Entry 5X80 (X-ray diffraction, 2.40 A resolution); this record covers chains A and B.

[Chain A (and B)]
Molecule: Uncharacterized HTH-type transcriptional regulator Rv2887
Organism: Mycobacterium tuberculosis H37Rv
Notes: chain B of this document is another copy of the same molecule, construct and numbering; everything in this record applies to it too
UniProtKB: P9WME9 (Y2887_MYCTU); residues 1-139 here = UniProt positions 1-139
Chain sequence (160 residues; numbered -20 to 139; the number before each row is that of its first residue; numbers below 1 keep their minus sign (Met-20 is residue -20)):
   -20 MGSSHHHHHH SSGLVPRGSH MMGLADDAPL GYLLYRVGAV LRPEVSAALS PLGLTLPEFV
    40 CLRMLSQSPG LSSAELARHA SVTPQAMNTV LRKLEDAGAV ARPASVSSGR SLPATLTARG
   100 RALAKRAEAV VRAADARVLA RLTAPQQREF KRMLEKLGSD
Unresolved in the structure: -20 to 0, 138-139 (chain B: -20 to 2, 138-139)
Construct notes: initiating methionine (-20); expression tag (-19 to 0)
Ligand contacts:
  - 2-hydroxybenzoic acid (SAL), molecule 1: Pro8, Gly10, Tyr11
  - 2-hydroxybenzoic acid (SAL), molecule 2: Leu20, Val24, Leu35, Phe38, Val39, Arg42, His58, Val110
UniProt features mapped onto this chain:
  - binding site (salicylate): Arg42, Asp114
  - mutagenesis: Arg42 (R42A: Attenuates the ability to bind salicylate), Arg81 (R81Q: Abolishes binding to Rv0560c promoter), Asp114 (D114A: Attenuates the ability to bind salicylate)
Reported in the primary citation:
  - binding site for 2-hydroxybenzoic acid: Gly10, Leu20, Val24, Leu35, Phe38, Val39, Arg42, Asp114
  - mutagenesis - R42A, D114A: decreased binding to 2-hydroxybenzoic acid

[Chain A / chain B interface]
Contacting residue pairs (70; chain A residue first):
  Gly2(A) - Gln46(B)
  Leu3(A) - Gln46(B)  hydrogen bond (backbone-side chain)
  Leu3(A) - Ser47(B)
  Asp5(A) - Gln46(B)
  Pro8(A) - Arg42(B)
  Pro8(A) - Asp114(B)
  Leu9(A) - Asp114(B)  hydrogen bond (backbone-side chain)
  Leu9(A) - Leu118(B)  hydrophobic
  Leu9(A) - Leu133(B)  hydrophobic
  Gly10(A) - Leu20(B)
  Tyr11(A) - Arg42(B)
  Tyr11(A) - His58(B)
  Leu13(A) - Leu13(B)  hydrophobic
  Leu13(A) - Val16(B)  hydrophobic
  Leu13(A) - Leu20(B)  hydrophobic
  Tyr14(A) - Arg57(B)
  Tyr14(A) - His58(B)
  Arg15(A) - Gly137(B)
  Val16(A) - Leu133(B)
  Val16(A) - Leu136(B)  hydrophobic
  Val16(A) - Gly137(B)
  Val19(A) - Leu136(B)
  Val19(A) - Gly137(B)
  Leu20(A) - Gly10(B)
  Arg42(A) - Asp6(B)
  Arg42(A) - Pro8(B)
  Arg42(A) - Tyr11(B)
  Gln46(A) - Leu3(B)  hydrogen bond (side chain-backbone)
  Gln46(A) - Ala4(B)  hydrogen bond (side chain-backbone)
  Arg57(A) - Tyr14(B)
  His58(A) - Tyr14(B)
  Glu107(A) - Leu3(B)
  Glu107(A) - Asp6(B)
  Arg111(A) - Asp6(B)  salt bridge
  Asp114(A) - Pro8(B)
  Asp114(A) - Leu9(B)  hydrogen bond (side chain-backbone)
  Val117(A) - Leu136(B)
  Leu118(A) - Leu9(B)  hydrophobic
  Arg120(A) - Lys135(B)
  Leu121(A) - Met132(B)  hydrophobic
  Leu121(A) - Lys135(B)
  Leu121(A) - Leu136(B)  hydrophobic
  Gln125(A) - Met132(B)
  Gln125(A) - Lys135(B)
  Glu128(A) - Glu128(B)
  Glu128(A) - Met132(B)
  Phe129(A) - Leu9(B)  hydrophobic
  Phe129(A) - Phe129(B)  hydrophobic
  Phe129(A) - Met132(B)  hydrophobic
  Phe129(A) - Leu133(B)  hydrophobic
  Phe129(A) - Leu136(B)  hydrophobic
  Lys130(A) - Ala7(B)
  Lys130(A) - Leu12(B)
  Met132(A) - Gln125(B)
  Met132(A) - Phe129(B)  hydrophobic
  Met132(A) - Met132(B)  hydrophobic
  Leu133(A) - Leu9(B)  hydrophobic
  Leu133(A) - Leu12(B)  hydrophobic
  Leu133(A) - Leu13(B)  hydrophobic
  Leu133(A) - Val16(B)
  Leu133(A) - Phe129(B)  hydrophobic
  Lys135(A) - Arg120(B)  hydrogen bond (backbone-side chain)
  Lys135(A) - Gln125(B)
  Leu136(A) - Val16(B)  hydrophobic
  Leu136(A) - Val19(B)
  Leu136(A) - Val117(B)
  Leu136(A) - Arg120(B)
  Leu136(A) - Phe129(B)  hydrophobic
  Gly137(A) - Arg15(B)
  Gly137(A) - Val19(B)
Other interface residues (no listed pair), chain A (38 interface residues in all): Leu12, Phe38, Thr62, Val110, Glu134
Other interface residues (no listed pair), chain B (39 interface residues in all): Asp5, Phe38, Thr62, Val110, Leu121, Lys130, Glu134

[Summary]
Chain A and chain B form an interface of 38 and 39 residues respectively, with 6 hydrogen bonds and 1 salt
bridge. Polar pairs include Arg111(A)-Asp6(B), Leu3(A)-Gln46(B) and Leu9(A)-Asp114(B). The paper reports a
binding site for 2-hydroxybenzoic acid at Gly10(A), Leu20(A) and Val24(A) among others; R42A and D114A of
chain A reduce binding to 2-hydroxybenzoic acid.
Chain A and chain B are both Uncharacterized HTH-type transcriptional regulator Rv2887 (Mycobacterium
tuberculosis H37Rv); the structure, Crystal structure of mycobacterium tuberculosis marr family protein RV2887
complex with salicylic acid, was determined by X-ray diffraction (same publication as 5X7Z, 5HSM and 5HSO).
